9G0T - chains A and B of the 12 polymer chains in the assembly; structure by electron microscopy, 3.50 A resolution.

[Chain A (and B)]
Protein: Tubulin beta chain
From: Xenopus tropicalis
Notes: chain B of this document is another copy of the same molecule, construct and numbering; everything in this record applies to it too
UniProtKB: Q0IIR4 (Q0IIR4_XENTR); residues 1-445 here = UniProt positions 1-445
Amino-acid sequence (445 residues; each row starts with the number of its first residue):
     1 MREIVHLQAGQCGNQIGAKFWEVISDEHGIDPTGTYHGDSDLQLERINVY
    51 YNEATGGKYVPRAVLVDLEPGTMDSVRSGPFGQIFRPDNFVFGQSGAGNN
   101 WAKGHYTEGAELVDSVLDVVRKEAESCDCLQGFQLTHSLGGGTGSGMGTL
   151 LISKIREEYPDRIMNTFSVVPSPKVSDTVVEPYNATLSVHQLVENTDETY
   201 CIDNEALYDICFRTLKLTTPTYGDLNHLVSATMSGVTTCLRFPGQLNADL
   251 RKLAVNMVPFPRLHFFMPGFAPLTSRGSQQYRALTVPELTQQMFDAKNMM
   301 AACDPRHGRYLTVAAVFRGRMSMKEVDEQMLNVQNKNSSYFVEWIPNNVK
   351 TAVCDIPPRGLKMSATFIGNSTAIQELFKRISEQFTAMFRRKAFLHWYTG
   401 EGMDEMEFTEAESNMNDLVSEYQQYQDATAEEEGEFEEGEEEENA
Disordered / not traced: 431-445
Ligand contacts:
  - GDP (guanosine-5'-diphosphate): G10, Q11, C12, Q15, I16, A97, N99, S138, G141, G142, T143, G144, V169, D177, E181, N204, Y222, N226
  - GTP: Q245, L246, K252

[Chain A / chain B interface]
Residue-residue contacts (14):
  E53(A) - A283(B)
  A54(A) - Q280(B)
  A54(A) - R282(B)
  T55(A) - L284(B)
  K58(A) - Q280(B)
  V60(A) - Y281(B)
  Q83(A) - Y281(B)  hydrogen bond (backbone-side chain)
  I84(A) - Y281(B)
  F85(A) - Y281(B)
  R86(A) - Y281(B)  hydrogen bond (side chain-backbone)
  P87(A) - K216(B)
  P87(A) - S278(B)
  E125(A) - K336(B)  salt bridge
  S126(A) - E288(B)  hydrogen bond
Other interface residues (no listed pair), chain A (14 interface residues in all): D88, K122

[Summary]
14 residues of chain A face 9 of chain B across their interface; the contacts include 3 hydrogen bonds and 1
salt bridge. Polar pairs include E125(A)-K336(B), Q83(A)-Y281(B) and R86(A)-Y281(B). Ligands of chain A: GDP
and GTP.
Chain A and chain B are both Tubulin beta chain (Xenopus tropicalis); the structure, Xenopus tropicalis
undecorated microtubule - 15 protofilament, 3-start helix, was determined by electron microscopy together with
9FVJ, 9G0O, 9G0P, 9G0Q, 9G0R and 9G0S from the same study.
